8KAR - chains B and C of the 3 polymer chains in the assembly; structure by X-ray diffraction, 1.73 A resolution.

Chain B (and C):
Protein: Glutamate dehydrogenase
Organism: Saccharolobus solfataricus
Notes: chain C of this document is another copy of the same molecule, construct and numbering; everything in this record applies to it too
UniProt: A0A0E3K1C8 (A0A0E3K1C8_SACSO); residues 1-419 here = UniProt positions 1-419
Chain sequence (419 residues; each row starts with the number of its first residue):
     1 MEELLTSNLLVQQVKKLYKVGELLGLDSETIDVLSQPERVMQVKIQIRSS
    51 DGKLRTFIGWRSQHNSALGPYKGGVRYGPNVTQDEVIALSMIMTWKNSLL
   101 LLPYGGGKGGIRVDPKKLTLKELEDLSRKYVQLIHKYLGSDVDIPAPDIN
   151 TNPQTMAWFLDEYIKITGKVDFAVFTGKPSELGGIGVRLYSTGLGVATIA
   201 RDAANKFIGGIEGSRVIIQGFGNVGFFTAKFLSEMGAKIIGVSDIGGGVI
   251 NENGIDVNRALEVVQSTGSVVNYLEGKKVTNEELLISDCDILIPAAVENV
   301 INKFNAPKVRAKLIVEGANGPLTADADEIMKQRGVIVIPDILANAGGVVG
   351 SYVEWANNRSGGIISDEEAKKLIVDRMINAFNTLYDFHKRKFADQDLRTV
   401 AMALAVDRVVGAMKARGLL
Unresolved in the structure: 1-5
Small-molecule neighbours:
  - 2-oxoglutaric acid (AKG): K72, G73, G74, M93, K96, K108, A146, P147, D148, T176, R188, N319, N344, G347, V348, S351
  - NAD (nicotinamide-adenine-dinucleotide): R76, K96, K108, D148, I149, N150, R188, T192, Q219, G220, F221, G222, N223, V224, G225, D244, I245, N281, A295, A296, V297, G317, A318, N319, N344, G347

Interface between chain B and chain C:
Contacting residue pairs (6):
  Q132(B) - K165(C)  hydrogen bond (side chain-backbone)
  K136(B) - T167(C)  hydrogen bond (side chain-backbone)
  K136(B) - G168(C)
  K165(B) - Q132(C)  hydrogen bond (backbone-side chain)
  I166(B) - I166(C)
  T167(B) - K136(C)  hydrogen bond (backbone-side chain)
Interface residues without a listed pair, chain B (8 interface residues in all): H135, E162, G168
Interface residues without a listed pair, chain C (8 interface residues in all): H135, E162

In short:
The chain B/chain C interface involves 8 residues from each chain; the contacts include 4 hydrogen bonds.
Polar pairs include Q132(B)-K165(C) and K136(B)-T167(C). Ligands of chain B: 2-oxoglutaric acid and NAD.
Chain B and chain C are both Glutamate dehydrogenase (Saccharolobus solfataricus); the structure, Glutamate
dehydrogenase-AKG, was determined by X-ray diffraction (same publication as 8KAO).
